9IZ4 - chains B and D of the 4 polymer chains in the assembly; structure by X-ray diffraction, 3.05 A resolution.

# Chain B (and D)
Molecule: Putative phosphonopyruvate decarboxylase beta subunit
Organism: Bacillus spizizenii ATCC 6633
Notes: chain D of this document is another copy of the same molecule, construct and numbering; everything in this record applies to it too
UniProt: D4HRI3 (D4HRI3_BACSC); numbering as in UniProt (aligned over 1-186)
Amino-acid sequence (186 residues; each row starts with the number of its first residue):
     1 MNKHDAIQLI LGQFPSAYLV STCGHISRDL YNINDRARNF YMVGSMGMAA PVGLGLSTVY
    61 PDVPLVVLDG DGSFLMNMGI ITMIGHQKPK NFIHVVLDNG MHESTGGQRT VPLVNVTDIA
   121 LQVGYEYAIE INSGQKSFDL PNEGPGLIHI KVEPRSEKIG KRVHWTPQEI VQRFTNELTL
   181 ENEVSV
Unresolved in the structure: 183-186
Bound ions: Mg2+: Asp71, Asn99 (together with thiamine diphosphate)
Ligand contacts: thiamine diphosphate (TPP): Lys3, Thr22, Cys23, Gly24, His25, Ile26, Met46, Gly70, Asp71, Gly72, Ser73, Met76, Asn99, Met101, His102, Glu103, Ser104, Thr105

# Chain B / chain D interface
Residue-residue contacts (22):
  Leu75(B) with Thr82(D)
  Met78(B) with Met78(D), hydrophobic; Ile81(D), hydrophobic; Thr82(D)
  Ile81(B) with Met78(D), hydrophobic
  Thr82(B) with Leu75(D); Met78(D)
  Met83(B) with Val111(D), hydrophobic
  His86(B) with Val111(D); Pro112(D)
  Val111(B) with Thr82(D)
  Pro112(B) with His86(D)
  Val114(B) with Gln122(D)
  Asn115(B) with Gln122(D), hydrogen bond
  Asp118(B) with Gln122(D), hydrogen bond
  Ile119(B) with Ile119(D), hydrophobic; Gln122(D)
  Gln122(B) with Val114(D); Asn115(D), hydrogen bond; Asp118(D); Ile119(D)
  Val123(B) with Ile119(D), hydrophobic
Interface residues without a listed pair, chain D (15 interface residues in all): Gly79, Met83, Val123

# Overview
Chain B and chain D form an interface of 14 and 15 residues respectively, with 3 hydrogen bonds. Polar
contacts include Asn115(B)-Gln122(D) and Asp118(B)-Gln122(D). Bound to chain B: thiamine diphosphate. Asp71(B)
and Asn99(B) form the Mg2+ site.
Chain B and chain D are both Putative phosphonopyruvate decarboxylase beta subunit (Bacillus spizizenii ATCC
6633); the structure, Crystal structure of phosphonopyruvate decarboxylase RhiEF from Bacillus subtilis
ATCC6633 in complex with thiamine pyrophosphate, was determined by X-ray diffraction together with 9IZ3 from
the same study.
